PDB entry 9R87 | electron microscopy, 3.60 A resolution | chains A and As of the 39 polymer chains in the assembly

[Chain A (and As)]
Name: Major vault protein
Source organism: Homo sapiens
Notes: chain As of this document is another copy of the same molecule, construct and numbering; everything in this record applies to it too
UniProt: Q14764 (MVP_HUMAN); numbering as in UniProt (aligned over 1-893)
Chain sequence (893 residues; each row starts with the number of its first residue):
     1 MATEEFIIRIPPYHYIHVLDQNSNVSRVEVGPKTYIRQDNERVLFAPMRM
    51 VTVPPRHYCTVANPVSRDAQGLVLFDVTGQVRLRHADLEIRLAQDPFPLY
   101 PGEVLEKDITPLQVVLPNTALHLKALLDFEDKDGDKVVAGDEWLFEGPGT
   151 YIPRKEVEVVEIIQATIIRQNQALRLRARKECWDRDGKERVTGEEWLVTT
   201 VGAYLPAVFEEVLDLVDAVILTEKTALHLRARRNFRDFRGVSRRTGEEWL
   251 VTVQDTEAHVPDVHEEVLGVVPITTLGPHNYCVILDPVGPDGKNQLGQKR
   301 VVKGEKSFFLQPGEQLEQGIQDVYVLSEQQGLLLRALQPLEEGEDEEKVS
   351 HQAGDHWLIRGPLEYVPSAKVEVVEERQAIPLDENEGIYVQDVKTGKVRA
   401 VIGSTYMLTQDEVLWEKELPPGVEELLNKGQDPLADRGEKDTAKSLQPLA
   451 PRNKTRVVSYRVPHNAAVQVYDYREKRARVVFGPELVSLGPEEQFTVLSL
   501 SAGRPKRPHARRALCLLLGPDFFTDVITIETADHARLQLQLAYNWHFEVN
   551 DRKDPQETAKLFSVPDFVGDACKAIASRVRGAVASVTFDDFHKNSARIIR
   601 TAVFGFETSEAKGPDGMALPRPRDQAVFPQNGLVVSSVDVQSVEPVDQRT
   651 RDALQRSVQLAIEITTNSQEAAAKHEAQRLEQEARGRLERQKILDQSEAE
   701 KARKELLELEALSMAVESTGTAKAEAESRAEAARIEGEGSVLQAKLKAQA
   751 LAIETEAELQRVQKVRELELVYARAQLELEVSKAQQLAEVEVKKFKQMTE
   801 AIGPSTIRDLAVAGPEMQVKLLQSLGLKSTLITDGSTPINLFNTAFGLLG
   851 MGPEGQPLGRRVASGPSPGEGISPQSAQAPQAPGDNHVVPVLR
Unresolved in the structure: 1-768, 851, 854-893 (chain As: 1-768, 835-893)
Swiss-Prot annotation at these positions:
  - modified residue: Ala2 (N-acetylalanine), Ser445 (Phosphoserine)
  - cross-link (Glycyl lysine isopeptide (Lys-Gly)): Lys444 (interchain with G-Cter in SUMO2), Lys704 (interchain with G-Cter in SUMO2)
Reported in the primary citation:
  - self-association interface (contacts with another copy of this molecule): Ser829 to Asp834, Gly835 to Pro853

[Chain A / chain As interface]
Residue-residue contacts - 58 pairs, chain A then chain As:
  Glu769(A) with Tyr772(As), hydrogen bond
  Leu770(A) with Ala775(As), hydrophobic
  Arg774(A) with Leu779(As)
  Leu777(A) with Leu779(As); Lys783(As)
  Glu780(A) with Lys783(As)
  Val781(A) with Gln786(As)
  Ala784(A) with Leu787(As), hydrophobic; Val790(As)
  Gln785(A) with Val790(As)
  Ala788(A) with Val790(As), hydrophobic
  Glu791(A) with Met798(As)
  Val792(A) with Lys794(As); Gln797(As); Met798(As), hydrophobic
  Phe795(A) with Met798(As), hydrophobic; Ile802(As), hydrophobic
  Thr799(A) with Ala801(As)
  Arg808(A) with Asp809(As); Leu810(As)
  Ala811(A) with Leu810(As), hydrophobic
  Val812(A) with Ala813(As), hydrophobic; Met817(As)
  Pro815(A) with Met817(As), hydrophobic
  Glu816(A) with Met817(As); Lys820(As), salt bridge
  Gln818(A) with Leu821(As)
  Val819(A) with Lys820(As)
  Leu822(A) with Leu821(As), hydrophobic; Ser824(As)
  Gln823(A) with Ser824(As)
  Leu827(A) with Ser824(As); Leu825(As); Gly826(As)
  Lys828(A) with Gly826(As)
  Ser829(A) with Leu825(As), hydrogen bond (side chain-backbone); Gly826(As), hydrogen bond (backbone-backbone); Leu827(As); Lys828(As), hydrogen bond (backbone-backbone)
  Thr830(A) with Ser829(As)
  Leu831(A) with Leu827(As), hydrophobic; Ser829(As), hydrogen bond (backbone-backbone); Thr830(As); Leu831(As), hydrogen bond (backbone-backbone)
  Ile832(A) with Leu831(As)
  Thr833(A) with Leu831(As), hydrogen bond (backbone-backbone); Ile832(As); Thr833(As), hydrogen bond (backbone-backbone)
  Asp834(A) with Thr833(As); Asp834(As)
  Gly835(A) with Ile832(As); Thr833(As), hydrogen bond (backbone-backbone)
  Leu841(A) with Leu822(As); Leu827(As), hydrophobic
  Phe842(A) with Gln818(As); Leu822(As), hydrophobic
  Ala845(A) with Leu821(As), hydrophobic
  Phe846(A) with Leu821(As), hydrophobic
Also at the interface, not in a pair above, chain A (40 interface residues in all): Ala773, Lys796, Pro804, Ile807, Thr844
Also at the interface, not in a pair above, chain As (34 interface residues in all): Glu778, Ser782, Thr806

[In short]
The interface between chain A and chain As involves 40 residues on one side and 34 on the other; the contacts
include 9 hydrogen bonds and 1 salt bridge. Among the polar pairs are Glu816(A)-Lys820(As),
Glu769(A)-Tyr772(As) and Ser829(A)-Leu825(As). The paper reports a self-association interface involving
Ser829(A) and Gly835(A).
Chain A and chain As are both Major vault protein (Homo sapiens); the structure, Cap of the vault protein from
Human Brain, was determined by electron microscopy, deposited together with 9R86.
